6HTC - chains A and G of the 28 polymer chains in the assembly; structure by X-ray diffraction, 2.80 A resolution.

# Chain A
Protein: Proteasome subunit alpha type-2
Source organism: Saccharomyces cerevisiae (strain ATCC 204508 / S288c)
Notes: EC 3.4.25.1
UniProt: P23639 (PSA2_YEAST); residues 1-250 here = UniProt positions 1-250
Sequence (250 residues; row label = number of the first residue in the row):
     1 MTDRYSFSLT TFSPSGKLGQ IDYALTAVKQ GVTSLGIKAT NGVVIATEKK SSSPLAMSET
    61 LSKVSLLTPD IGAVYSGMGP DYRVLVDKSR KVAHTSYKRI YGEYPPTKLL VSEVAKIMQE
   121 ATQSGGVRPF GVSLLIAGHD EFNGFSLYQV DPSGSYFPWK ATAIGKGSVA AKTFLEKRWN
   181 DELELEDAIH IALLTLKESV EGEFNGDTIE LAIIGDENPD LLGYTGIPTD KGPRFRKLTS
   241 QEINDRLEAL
Not modelled in the structure: 220-229
UniProt features mapped onto this chain:
  - cross-link: Lys108 (Glycyl lysine isopeptide (Lys-Gly) (interchain with G-Cter in ubiquitin))

# Chain G
Protein: Proteasome subunit alpha type-1
Source organism: Saccharomyces cerevisiae (strain ATCC 204508 / S288c)
Notes: EC 3.4.25.1
UniProt: P21243 (PSA1_YEAST); residues -8 to 243 here correspond to UniProt positions 1-252 (UniProt number = residue number + 9)
Sequence (252 residues; row label = number of the first residue in the row; numbers below 1 keep their minus sign (Met-8 is residue -8)):
    -8 MSGAAAASAA GYDRHITIFS PEGRLYQVEY AFKATNQTNI NSLAVRGKDC TVVISQKKVP
    52 DKLLDPTTVS YIFCISRTIG MVVNGPIPDA RNAALRAKAE AAEFRYKYGY DMPCDVLAKR
   112 MANLSQIYTQ RAYMRPLGVI LTFVSVDEEL GPSIYKTDPA GYYVGYKATA TGPKQQEITT
   172 NLENHFKKSK IDHINEESWE KVVEFAITHM IDALGTEFSK NDLEVGVATK DKFFTLSAEN
   232 IEERLVAIAE QD
Not modelled in the structure: -8 to 1, 243
Bound ions: Mg2+: Thr8, Arg122, Met125

# Interface between chain A and chain G
Pairs across the interface (64):
  Met1(A) - Tyr124(G)  hydrophobic
  Asp3(A) - Tyr124(G)
  Tyr5(A) - Ile7(G)
  Tyr5(A) - Ala123(G)  hydrophobic
  Tyr5(A) - Tyr124(G)  hydrophobic
  Leu9(A) - Ile9(G)  hydrophobic
  Leu9(A) - Ala123(G)  hydrophobic
  Gln20(A) - Ile9(G)
  Gln20(A) - Phe10(G)  hydrogen bond (side chain-backbone)
  Tyr23(A) - Phe10(G)  hydrophobic
  Tyr23(A) - Ser11(G)
  Tyr23(A) - Pro12(G)  hydrophobic
  Tyr23(A) - Gly14(G)
  Ala24(A) - Phe10(G)  hydrophobic
  Thr26(A) - Pro12(G)
  Thr26(A) - Glu13(G)
  Ala27(A) - Gly14(G)
  Ser52(A) - Tyr153(G)  hydrogen bond
  Pro54(A) - Lys158(G)
  Pro54(A) - Glu174(G)
  Leu55(A) - Tyr157(G)
  Leu55(A) - Lys158(G)  hydrogen bond (backbone-backbone)
  Leu55(A) - Ala159(G)
  Leu55(A) - Thr170(G)
  Leu55(A) - Glu174(G)
  Leu55(A) - Phe177(G)  hydrophobic
  Ala56(A) - Gly156(G)
  Ala56(A) - Tyr157(G)  hydrophobic
  Met57(A) - Val155(G)
  Met57(A) - Gly156(G)  hydrogen bond (backbone-backbone)
  Met57(A) - Tyr157(G)
  Met57(A) - Lys158(G)
  Thr60(A) - Tyr146(G)
  Thr60(A) - Val155(G)
  Thr60(A) - Gly156(G)  hydrogen bond (side chain-backbone)
  Leu61(A) - Tyr153(G)  hydrophobic
  Met78(A) - Phe10(G)  hydrophobic
  Met78(A) - Leu16(G)  hydrophobic
  Pro80(A) - Gln117(G)
  Pro80(A) - Ala151(G)
  Pro80(A) - Gly152(G)
  Pro80(A) - Tyr153(G)
  Asp81(A) - Gln117(G)
  Arg83(A) - Ala113(G)  hydrogen bond (side chain-backbone)
  Arg83(A) - Asn114(G)
  Arg83(A) - Gly152(G)  hydrogen bond (side chain-backbone)
  Val84(A) - Asn114(G)
  Val84(A) - Gln117(G)
  Asp87(A) - Lys110(G)  salt bridge
  Asp87(A) - Asn114(G)
  Gly126(A) - Gln121(G)
  Gly126(A) - Arg122(G)
  Gly126(A) - Ala123(G)  hydrogen bond (backbone-backbone)
  Val127(A) - Gln121(G)
  Val127(A) - Arg122(G)
  Arg128(A) - Thr8(G)
  Arg128(A) - Phe10(G)
  Arg128(A) - Leu16(G)
  Arg128(A) - Thr120(G)  hydrogen bond (side chain-backbone)
  Arg128(A) - Gln121(G)  hydrogen bond (backbone-backbone)
  Pro129(A) - Phe10(G)
  Pro129(A) - Gln121(G)
  Phe130(A) - Gln121(G)
  Gly131(A) - Phe10(G)
Other interface residues (no listed pair), chain A (31 interface residues in all): Gln30, Ser53, Ala121
Other interface residues (no listed pair), chain G (34 interface residues in all): Arg37, Tyr154, Thr160, Leu173

# Summary
31 residues of chain A and 34 residues of chain G are in contact; the contacts include 10 hydrogen bonds and 1
salt bridge. Polar pairs include Asp87(A)-Lys110(G), Gln20(A)-Phe10(G) and Ser52(A)-Tyr153(G). Thr8(G),
Arg122(G) and Met125(G) form the Mg2+ site.
Chain A is Proteasome subunit alpha type-2 and chain G is Proteasome subunit alpha type-1, both from
Saccharomyces cerevisiae (strain ATCC 204508 / S288c); the structure, Yeast 20S proteasome with human beta2c
(S171G) in complex with ONX 0914, was determined by X-ray diffraction (same publication as 6HTB, 6HTD, 6HTP,
6HTR, 6HUB, 6HUC and 30 further entries).
